6FQ8 - chains H and J of the 10 polymer chains in the assembly; structure by electron microscopy, 4.80 A resolution (low resolution: residue-level contacts below are approximate; hydrogen-bond / salt-bridge calls are withheld).

[Chain H]
Name: Histone H2B
Source organism: Xenopus laevis
UniProtKB: A0A1L8FQ56 (A0A1L8FQ56_XENLA); residues 27-121 here correspond to UniProt positions 31-125 (UniProt number = residue number + 4)
Amino-acid sequence (95 residues; each row starts with the number of its first residue):
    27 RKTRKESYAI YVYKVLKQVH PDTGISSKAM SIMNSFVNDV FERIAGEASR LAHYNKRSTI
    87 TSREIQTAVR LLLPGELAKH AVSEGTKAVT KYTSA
Not modelled in the structure: 27-32

[Chain J]
Molecule: 147-nt DNA strand
Source organism: synthetic construct
Sequence (147 nucleotides; each row starts with the number of its first residue; numbers below 1 keep their minus sign (DC-73 is residue -73)):
   -73 CTGGAGAATC CCGGTGCCGA GGCCGCTCAA TTGGTCGTAG ACAGCTCTAG CACCGCTTAA
   -13 ACGCACGTAC GCGCTGTCCC CCGCGTTTTA ACCGCCAAGG GGATTACTCC CTAGTCTCCA
    47 GGCACGTGTC AGATATATAC ATCCTGT

[Interface between chain H and chain J]
Contacting residue pairs (10; chain H residue first):
  Tyr39(H) - DG-52(J)
  Gly50(H) - DG-53(J)
  Ile51(H) - DG-53(J)
  Ser53(H) - DA-54(J)
  Lys82(H) - DG-34(J)
  Arg83(H) - DG-34(J)
  Arg83(H) - DA-33(J)
  Ser84(H) - DA-35(J)
  Ser84(H) - DG-34(J)
  Thr85(H) - DG-34(J)
Interface residues without a listed pair, chain H (9 interface residues in all): Arg89

[Overview]
9 residues of chain H and 6 residues of chain J are in contact.
Here chain H is Histone H2B (Xenopus laevis) and chain J is a 147-nt DNA strand (synthetic construct). Entry
6FQ8 (Class 3 : translocated nucleosome) was determined by electron microscopy together with 6FQ5 and 6FQ6
from the same study.
